Entry 2JQ7 (solution NMR); this record covers chains A and B of the 3 polymer chains in the assembly.

== Chain A ==
Name: 50S ribosomal protein L11
From: Thermotoga maritima
UniProt: P29395 (RL11_THEMA); residue numbers follow UniProt; this construct covers 1-141
Amino-acid sequence (141 residues; each row starts with the number of its first residue):
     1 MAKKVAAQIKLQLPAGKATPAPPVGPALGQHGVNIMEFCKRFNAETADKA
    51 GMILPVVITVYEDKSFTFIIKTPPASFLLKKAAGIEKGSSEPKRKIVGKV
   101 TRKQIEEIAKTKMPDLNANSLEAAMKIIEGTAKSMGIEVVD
Unresolved in the structure: 1-7
What the authors report for this chain:
  - conformationally variable residues (order/disorder transition): Glu-86 to Ile-96

== Chain B ==
Molecule: Ribosomal RNA
Notes: fragment: l11 binding domain, residues 1051-1108
Sequence (58 nucleotides; each row starts with the number of its first residue):
  1051 GCUGGGAUGUUGGCUUAGAAGCAGCCAUCAUUUAAAGAGUGCGUAACAGC
  1101 UCACCAGC
What the authors report for this chain:
  - binding site for Thiostrepton: A1067, A1095

== Interface between chain A and chain B ==
Contacting residue pairs (70):
  Lys-10(A) / U1058(B)  phosphate contact
  Lys-10(A) / G1059(B)  phosphate contact
  Lys-10(A) / U1061(B)  phosphate contact
  Leu-11(A) / U1061(B)  base contact
  Leu-11(A) / A1070(B)  base contact
  Gln-12(A) / U1060(B)  phosphate contact
  Gln-12(A) / U1061(B)  base contact
  Pro-23(A) / A1070(B)  base contact
  Pro-26(A) / A1096(B)  base contact
  Ala-27(A) / A1070(B)  base contact
  Ala-27(A) / A1096(B)  base contact
  Ala-27(A) / C1097(B)  base contact
  Gln-30(A) / A1096(B)  base contact
  Gln-30(A) / C1097(B)  base contact
  His-31(A) / A1098(B)  sugar contact
  His-31(A) / G1099(B)  phosphate contact
  Lys-71(A) / G1059(B)  phosphate contact
  Lys-71(A) / U1060(B)  phosphate contact
  Pro-74(A) / U1060(B)  phosphate contact
  Ala-75(A) / U1060(B)  phosphate contact
  Ser-76(A) / U1060(B)  base contact
  Ser-76(A) / G1062(B)  phosphate contact
  Ser-76(A) / G1063(B)  phosphate contact
  Phe-77(A) / G1063(B)  phosphate contact
  Lys-80(A) / G1063(B)  phosphate contact
  Lys-80(A) / C1064(B)  phosphate contact
  Glu-86(A) / C1064(B)  phosphate contact
  Lys-87(A) / G1063(B)  sugar contact
  Lys-87(A) / C1064(B)  phosphate contact
  Lys-87(A) / U1065(B)  phosphate contact
  Gly-88(A) / G1063(B)  sugar contact
  Gly-88(A) / C1064(B)  phosphate contact
  Ser-90(A) / G1063(B)  base contact
  Ser-90(A) / C1076(B)  base contact
  Glu-91(A) / C1076(B)  sugar contact
  Pro-92(A) / G1062(B)  base contact
  Pro-92(A) / C1076(B)  base contact
  Pro-92(A) / A1077(B)  sugar contact
  Lys-93(A) / A1077(B)  phosphate contact
  Lys-93(A) / U1078(B)  phosphate contact
  Lys-112(A) / G1059(B)  sugar contact
  Lys-112(A) / U1060(B)  phosphate contact
  Asp-115(A) / G1059(B)  phosphate contact
  Leu-116(A) / G1059(B)  sugar contact
  Asn-117(A) / U1058(B)  base contact
  Asn-117(A) / U1081(B)  base contact
  Asn-117(A) / U1082(B)  sugar contact
  Ala-118(A) / U1081(B)  sugar contact
  Ala-118(A) / U1082(B)  phosphate contact
  Asn-119(A) / U1082(B)  phosphate contact
  Ser-120(A) / U1082(B)  phosphate contact
  Ala-123(A) / U1081(B)  phosphate contact
  Ala-123(A) / U1082(B)  phosphate contact
  Lys-126(A) / A1080(B)  phosphate contact
  Lys-126(A) / U1081(B)  phosphate contact
  Ile-127(A) / G1059(B)  base contact
  Ile-127(A) / A1080(B)  sugar contact
  Gly-130(A) / C1079(B)  sugar contact
  Thr-131(A) / U1060(B)  base contact
  Thr-131(A) / C1079(B)  sugar contact
  Thr-131(A) / A1088(B)  base contact
  Lys-133(A) / U1078(B)  phosphate contact
  Lys-133(A) / C1079(B)  sugar contact
  Lys-133(A) / A1080(B)  phosphate contact
  Ser-134(A) / G1062(B)  base contact
  Ser-134(A) / A1077(B)  sugar contact
  Ser-134(A) / U1078(B)  phosphate contact
  Ser-134(A) / C1079(B)  sugar contact
  Ser-134(A) / A1088(B)  base contact
  Met-135(A) / G1062(B)  sugar contact
Interface residues without a listed pair, chain A (45 interface residues in all): Ile-9, Pro-22, Val-24, Leu-28, Pro-55, Thr-72, Pro-73, Ser-89, Arg-94
Interface residues without a listed pair, chain B (24 interface residues in all): G1068, C1075, A1095

== Overview ==
Chain A and chain B form an interface of 45 and 24 residues respectively. From the paper: a binding site for
Thiostrepton at A1067(B) and A1095(B); conformational variability at Glu-86(A).
Here chain A is 50S ribosomal protein L11 (Thermotoga maritima) and chain B is Ribosomal RNA. Entry 2JQ7
(Model for thiostrepton binding to the ribosomal L11-RNA) was determined by solution NMR.
